PDB entry 3FY9 | X-ray diffraction, 2.25 A resolution | chain X

== Chain X ==
Protein: Dihydrofolate reductase
Source organism: Staphylococcus aureus
Notes: EC 1.5.1.3
UniProt: P0A017 (DYR_STAAU); residues 1-158 here correspond to UniProt positions 2-159 (UniProt number = residue number + 1)
Sequence (158 residues; numbered 1 to 158; the number before each row is that of its first residue):
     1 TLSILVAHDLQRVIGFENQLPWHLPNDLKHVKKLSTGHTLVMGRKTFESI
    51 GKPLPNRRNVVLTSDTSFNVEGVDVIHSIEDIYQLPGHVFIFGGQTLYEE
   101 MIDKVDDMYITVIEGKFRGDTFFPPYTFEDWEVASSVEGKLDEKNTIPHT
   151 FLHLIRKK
Not modelled in the structure: 158
Sequence notes: engineered mutation Y98 (Phe99 in P0A017)
Small-molecule neighbours:
  - NADP (NAP; NADP nicotinamide-adenine-dinucleotide phosphate): V6, A7, I14, G15, F16, N18, Q19, L20, W22, G43, R44, K45, T46, L62, T63, S64, D65, H77, S78, I79, F92, G93, G94, Q95, T96, L97, Y98, E100, D120, T121
  - AR-102 (XCF; 5-[[(2R)-2-cyclopropyl-7,8-dimethoxy-2H-chromen-5-yl]methyl]pyrimidine-2,4-diamine): L5, V6, A7, Q19, L20, D27, L28, V31, S49, I50, L54, F92, Y98, T111

== Summary ==
Chain X binds NADP and AR-102.
Chain X is Dihydrofolate reductase (Staphylococcus aureus); the structure, Staph. aureus DHFR F98Y complexed
with AR-102, was determined by X-ray diffraction together with 3FY8, 3FYV and 3FYW from the same study.
